8BMP - chains C and D of the 4 polymer chains in the assembly; structure by electron microscopy, 3.20 A resolution.

== Chain C ==
Name: Folate family ECF transporter S component
From: Lactobacillus delbrueckii subsp. bulgaricus ATCC 11842
Reference sequence: Q1G929 (Q1G929_LACDA); residues 1-176 here = UniProt positions 1-176
Sequence (184 residues; row label = number of the first residue in the row):
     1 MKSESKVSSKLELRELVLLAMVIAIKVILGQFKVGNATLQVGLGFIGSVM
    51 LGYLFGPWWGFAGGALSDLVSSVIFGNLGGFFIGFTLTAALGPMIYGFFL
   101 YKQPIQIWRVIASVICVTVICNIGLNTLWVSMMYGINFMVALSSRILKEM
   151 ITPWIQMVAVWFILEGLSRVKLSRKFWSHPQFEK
Disordered / not traced: 1-9, 179-184
Sequence notes: insertion (177-184)
What the authors report for this chain:
  - binding site for the ligand ATP: Arg174

== Chain D ==
Name: Energy-coupling factor transporter transmembrane protein EcfT
From: Lactobacillus delbrueckii subsp. bulgaricus ATCC 11842
Reference sequence: Q1GBI8 (Q1GBI8_LACDA); residue numbers follow UniProt; this construct covers 1-265
Sequence (265 residues; row label = number of the first residue in the row):
     1 MSKIIIGRYLPGTTFVYRVDPRAKLLTTFYFIIMIFLANNWVSYLVISIF
    51 GLAYVFATGLKARVFWDGVKPMIWMIVFTSLLQTFFMAGGKVYWHWWIFT
   101 LSSEGLINGLYVFIRFAMIILVSTVMTVTTKPLEIADAMEWMLTPLKLFK
   151 VNVGMISLVISIALRFVPTLFDQTVKIMNAQRSRGADFNDGGLVKRAKSV
   201 VPMLVPLFIDSLEVALDLSTAMESRGYKGSEGRTRYRILEWSKVDLIPVA
   251 YCLLLTILMITTRKH
Disordered / not traced: 1-4

== Chain C / chain D interface ==
Contacting residue pairs (103; chain C residue first):
  Leu13(C) with Met222(D), hydrophobic; Glu223(D); Tyr227(D), hydrophobic
  Arg14(C) with Leu216(D); Ser219(D)
  Leu16(C) with Met155(D), hydrophobic
  Val17(C) with Ala215(D), hydrophobic; Leu218(D), hydrophobic
  Leu18(C) with Ser211(D); Ala215(D)
  Ala20(C) with Val159(D); Ile162(D), hydrophobic; Ala163(D)
  Met21(C) with Ile162(D), hydrophobic; Phe166(D), hydrophobic; Leu170(D); Ser211(D); Val214(D), hydrophobic
  Ile23(C) with Val159(D), hydrophobic; Ala163(D), hydrophobic
  Ala24(C) with Ala163(D); Val167(D), hydrophobic; Leu170(D), hydrophobic
  Ile25(C) with Leu207(D), hydrophobic; Ser211(D)
  Ile28(C) with Val167(D); Leu170(D), hydrophobic; Phe171(D)
  Leu29(C) with Met203(D), hydrophobic; Leu204(D), hydrophobic
  Phe32(C) with Phe171(D), hydrophobic; Met178(D), hydrophobic
  Val34(C) with Asn189(D)
  Gly35(C) with Asn189(D), hydrogen bond (backbone-side chain); Arg196(D)
  Leu43(C) with Met203(D), hydrophobic
  Ile46(C) with Val200(D), hydrophobic; Leu204(D), hydrophobic
  Met50(C) with Phe208(D), hydrophobic
  Leu54(C) with Phe208(D), hydrophobic
  Leu66(C) with Ile156(D), hydrophobic; Val159(D), hydrophobic; Ile160(D), hydrophobic
  Leu69(C) with Met139(D), hydrophobic
  Val70(C) with Leu164(D), hydrophobic
  Val73(C) with Pro132(D); Met139(D), hydrophobic; Leu164(D), hydrophobic
  Ile74(C) with Val167(D), hydrophobic
  Phe75(C) with Ile5(D), hydrophobic; Ile6(D), hydrophobic; Arg8(D)
  Gly76(C) with Thr127(D)
  Asn77(C) with Ser123(D)
  Leu78(C) with Arg8(D); Gly68(D); Met72(D); Ile120(D); Thr124(D)
  Gly79(C) with Met72(D)
  Gly80(C) with Ile119(D); Ser123(D)
  Phe81(C) with Thr28(D); Phe29(D), hydrophobic; Ile32(D); Ser123(D); Met126(D), hydrophobic; Thr127(D); Met139(D), hydrophobic
  Met132(C) with Phe36(D); Arg115(D)
  Met133(C) with Phe36(D), hydrophobic; Arg115(D), hydrogen bond (backbone-side chain); Ile119(D), hydrophobic
  Tyr134(C) with Val112(D); Arg115(D); Phe116(D); Ile119(D), hydrophobic
  Gly135(C) with Arg115(D)
  Ile136(C) with Thr79(D); Gln83(D); Val112(D), hydrophobic
  Asn137(C) with Phe86(D)
  Val140(C) with Leu82(D), hydrophobic; Gln83(D); Phe86(D), hydrophobic
  Ser143(C) with Leu82(D)
  Ser144(C) with Phe78(D)
  Ile155(C) with Leu193(D), hydrophobic
  Val158(C) with Ala197(D), hydrophobic
  Phe162(C) with Ala197(D), hydrophobic; Lys198(D); Val201(D)
  Ile163(C) with Val200(D), hydrophobic; Leu204(D), hydrophobic
  Leu167(C) with Phe208(D), hydrophobic
  Arg169(C) with Val201(D)
  Val170(C) with Val205(D), hydrophobic; Phe208(D), hydrophobic; Ile209(D), hydrophobic
  Lys175(C) with Ile209(D); Glu213(D)
  Trp177(C) with Leu212(D), hydrophobic
Also at the interface, not in a pair above, chain C (58 interface residues in all): Val27, Gln31, Lys33, Asn36, Trp59, Phe82, Ala159, Gly166, Phe176
Also at the interface, not in a pair above, chain D (71 interface residues in all): Gly7, Leu25, Met75, Met87, Ile135, Ala136, Leu158, Pro168, Thr174, Val194

== Summary ==
58 residues of chain C and 71 residues of chain D are in contact; the contacts include 2 hydrogen bonds. Polar
pairs include Gly35(C)-Asn189(D) and Met133(C)-Arg115(D). From the paper: a binding site for the ligand ATP at
Arg174(C).
Here chain C is Folate family ECF transporter S component and chain D is Energy-coupling factor transporter
transmembrane protein EcfT, both from Lactobacillus delbrueckii subsp. bulgaricus ATCC 11842. Entry 8BMP
(Cryo-EM structure of the folate-specific ECF transporter complex in MSP2N2 lipid nanodiscs bound to ATP and
...) was determined by electron microscopy (same publication as 8BMQ, 8BMR and 8BMS).
